Entry 8P0F (X-ray diffraction, 1.98 A resolution); this record covers chains A and B of the 3 polymer chains in the assembly.

Chain A:
Protein: von Hippel-Lindau disease tumor suppressor
Source organism: Homo sapiens
UniProt: P40337 (VHL_HUMAN); residue numbers follow UniProt; this construct covers 54-213
Sequence (162 residues; each row starts with the number of its first residue):
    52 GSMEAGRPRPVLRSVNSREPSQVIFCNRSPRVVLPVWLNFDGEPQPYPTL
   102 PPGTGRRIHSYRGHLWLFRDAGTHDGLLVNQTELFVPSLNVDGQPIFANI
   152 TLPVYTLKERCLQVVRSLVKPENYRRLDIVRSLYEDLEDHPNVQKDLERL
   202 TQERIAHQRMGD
Not modelled in the structure: 52-61, 208-213
Differences from the reference sequence: expression tag (52-53)
Small-molecule neighbours: WBN ((3R,5R)-N-[[4-(4-methyl-1,3-thiazol-5-yl)phenyl]methyl]-5-oxidanyl-2-oxidanylidene-1-pyridin-2-yl-piperidine-3-carboxamide): Phe-76, Pro-86, Trp-88, Phe-91, Tyr-98, Pro-99, Leu-101, Arg-107, Ile-109, His-110, Ser-111, Tyr-112, His-115, Trp-117
Swiss-Prot annotation at these positions:
  - region: Thr-157 to Val-166 (Interaction with Elongin BC complex)
  - natural variant: Leu-63 (L63P: In PCC), Arg-64 (R64P: In PCC), Ser-65 (S65A: In PCC; S65L: In VHLD; S65W: In VHLD), Val-66 to Gln-73 (deletion: In VHLD), Ser-68 (S68W: In PCC and VHLD), Glu-70 (E70K: In VHLD), Val-74 (V74G: In VHLD), Ile-75 (deletion: In VHLD), Phe-76 (F76I: In VHLD; F76L: In VHLD; F76S: In VHLD; deletion: In VHLD), Asn-78 (N78H: In VHLD; N78S: In VHLD; N78T: In VHLD), Arg-79 (R79P: In VHLD), Ser-80 (S80I: In VHLD; S80N: In PCC and VHLD; S80R: In VHLD), 64 further natural variant entries in UniProt
  - mutagenesis: Tyr-98 (Y98N: No interaction with HIF1A. No HIF1A degradation)
From the paper describing this entry:
  - binding site for WBN: Ser-111, His-115

Chain B:
Protein: Elongin-C
Source organism: Homo sapiens
UniProt: Q15369 (ELOC_HUMAN); residue numbers follow UniProt; this construct covers 17-112
Sequence (97 residues; each row starts with the number of its first residue):
    16 MMYVKLISSDGHEFIVKREHALTSGTIKAMLSGPGQFAENETNEVNFREI
    66 PSHVLSKVCMYFTYKVRYTNSSTEIPEFPIAPEIALELLMAANFLDC
Not modelled in the structure: 50-57, 112
Differences from the reference sequence: initiating methionine (16)

How chain A and chain B interact:
Contacting residue pairs (32):
  Arg-79(A) / Glu-89(B)  salt bridge
  Pro-81(A) / Glu-92(B)
  Arg-82(A) / Glu-92(B)  salt bridge
  Gln-132(A) / Asn-85(B)
  Gln-132(A) / Ser-86(B)  hydrogen bond (side chain-backbone)
  Gln-132(A) / Ser-87(B)  hydrogen bond
  Leu-153(A) / Ile-90(B)
  Leu-153(A) / Pro-91(B)
  Leu-153(A) / Glu-92(B)
  Val-155(A) / Tyr-83(B)
  Val-155(A) / Thr-84(B)
  Tyr-156(A) / Tyr-76(B)  hydrogen bond (backbone-side chain)
  Thr-157(A) / Tyr-76(B)
  Leu-158(A) / Tyr-76(B)  hydrogen bond (backbone-side chain)
  Leu-158(A) / Phe-93(B)  hydrophobic
  Leu-158(A) / Ala-107(B)  hydrophobic
  Lys-159(A) / Leu-104(B)
  Lys-159(A) / Ala-107(B)
  Lys-159(A) / Asn-108(B)  hydrogen bond
  Arg-161(A) / Glu-92(B)  salt bridge
  Arg-161(A) / Phe-93(B)  hydrogen bond (side chain-backbone)
  Arg-161(A) / Ile-95(B)
  Cys-162(A) / Leu-103(B)  hydrophobic
  Cys-162(A) / Leu-104(B)
  Leu-163(A) / Leu-104(B)  hydrophobic
  Val-165(A) / Ala-100(B)  hydrophobic
  Leu-169(A) / Pro-97(B)  hydrophobic
  Leu-178(A) / Leu-101(B)  hydrophobic
  Ile-180(A) / Leu-101(B)  hydrophobic
  Ile-180(A) / Met-105(B)  hydrophobic
  Leu-184(A) / Leu-104(B)  hydrophobic
  Leu-184(A) / Asn-108(B)
Interface residues without a listed pair, chain A (26 interface residues in all): Ser-80, Thr-152, Pro-154, Val-166, Asp-179, Val-181, Ser-183, Asp-187
Interface residues without a listed pair, chain B (24 interface residues in all): Val-73, Tyr-79, Lys-80, Thr-88

In short:
26 residues of chain A and 24 residues of chain B are in contact, with 6 hydrogen bonds and 3 salt bridges.
Polar pairs include Arg-79(A)/Glu-89(B), Arg-82(A)/Glu-92(B) and Arg-161(A)/Glu-92(B). Chain A binds compound
WBN. Curated annotation (UniProt) lists one mutagenesis site on chain A. From the paper: a binding site for
WBN at Ser-111(A) and His-115(A).
Here chain A is von Hippel-Lindau disease tumor suppressor and chain B is Elongin-C, both from Homo sapiens.
Entry 8P0F (Crystal structure of the VCB complex with compound 1) was determined by X-ray diffraction.
